PDB entry 3N1S | X-ray diffraction, 1.45 A resolution | chains A and B

[Chain A (and B)]
Molecule: HIT-like protein hinT
Source organism: Escherichia coli
Notes: chain B of this document is another copy of the same molecule, construct and numbering; everything in this record applies to it too
Reference sequence: P0ACE7 (HINT_ECOLI); residue numbers follow UniProt; this construct covers 1-119
Chain sequence (119 residues; row label = number of the first residue in the row):
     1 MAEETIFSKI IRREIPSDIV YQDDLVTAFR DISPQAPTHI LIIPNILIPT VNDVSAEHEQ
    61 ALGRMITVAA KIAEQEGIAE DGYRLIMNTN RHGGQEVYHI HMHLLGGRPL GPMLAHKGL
Unresolved in the structure: 118-119 (chain B: 1)
Small-molecule neighbours: guanosine-5'-monophosphate (5GP): I6, F7, I10, F29, R30, D31, I32, S33, H39, L41, N88, G94, Q95, E96, V97, H101, H103
Curated features (UniProtKB/Swiss-Prot):
  - motif: H99 to L105 (Histidine triad motif)
  - active site: H101 (Tele-AMP-histidine intermediate)
  - binding site (GMP): R30 to I32, N88, E96, V97, H101 to H103
  - mutagenesis: H101 (H101A/G: Abolishes enzyme activity), L114 to L119 (Strongly reduces enzyme activity), K117 to L119 (Abolishes enzyme activity)

[Chain A / chain B interface]
Residue-residue contacts (99; chain A residue first):
  Q35(A) - M113(B)
  Q35(A) - L114(B)
  Q35(A) - K117(B)
  V51(A) - I66(B)  hydrophobic
  V51(A) - A70(B)
  V51(A) - Y83(B)
  N52(A) - A79(B)  hydrogen bond (side chain-backbone)
  N52(A) - Y83(B)  hydrogen bond
  V54(A) - T67(B)
  V54(A) - A70(B)  hydrophobic
  S55(A) - T67(B)
  E59(A) - E59(B)
  E59(A) - Q60(B)  hydrogen bond
  E59(A) - G63(B)
  E59(A) - R64(B)  salt bridge
  E59(A) - T67(B)  hydrogen bond
  Q60(A) - Q60(B)
  L62(A) - G63(B)
  G63(A) - E59(B)
  G63(A) - L62(B)
  G63(A) - G63(B)
  R64(A) - E59(B)  salt bridge
  I66(A) - M65(B)  hydrophobic
  I66(A) - M87(B)  hydrophobic
  T67(A) - V54(B)
  T67(A) - S55(B)
  T67(A) - E59(B)  hydrogen bond
  A70(A) - V51(B)
  A70(A) - V54(B)  hydrophobic
  A79(A) - N52(B)
  A79(A) - N90(B)  hydrogen bond (backbone-side chain)
  E80(A) - N90(B)  hydrogen bond (backbone-side chain)
  D81(A) - N90(B)
  D81(A) - R91(B)  hydrogen bond (backbone-backbone)
  D81(A) - H92(B)  salt bridge
  G82(A) - T89(B)
  G82(A) - N90(B)
  G82(A) - H92(B)
  Y83(A) - V51(B)
  Y83(A) - N52(B)  hydrogen bond
  Y83(A) - N88(B)
  Y83(A) - T89(B)  hydrogen bond (backbone-backbone)
  Y83(A) - G93(B)
  R84(A) - I86(B)
  R84(A) - M87(B)
  R84(A) - N88(B)  hydrogen bond
  R84(A) - G93(B)  hydrogen bond (side chain-backbone)
  R84(A) - L114(B)
  L85(A) - L85(B)
  L85(A) - I86(B)
  L85(A) - M87(B)  hydrogen bond (backbone-backbone)
  I86(A) - R84(B)
  I86(A) - L85(B)
  I86(A) - M113(B)  hydrophobic
  M87(A) - I66(B)  hydrophobic
  M87(A) - R84(B)
  M87(A) - L85(B)  hydrogen bond (backbone-backbone)
  M87(A) - M102(B)  hydrophobic
  N88(A) - Y83(B)
  N88(A) - R84(B)  hydrogen bond
  N88(A) - M113(B)
  T89(A) - G82(B)
  T89(A) - Y83(B)  hydrogen bond (backbone-backbone)
  N90(A) - A79(B)
  N90(A) - E80(B)
  N90(A) - D81(B)
  N90(A) - G82(B)
  R91(A) - D81(B)  hydrogen bond (backbone-backbone)
  H92(A) - D81(B)  salt bridge
  H92(A) - G82(B)
  H92(A) - G107(B)
  H92(A) - R108(B)
  H92(A) - P109(B)
  H92(A) - L110(B)  hydrogen bond (backbone-backbone)
  G93(A) - Y83(B)
  G93(A) - R84(B)  hydrogen bond (backbone-side chain)
  M102(A) - M102(B)  hydrophobic
  H103(A) - M113(B)
  R108(A) - H92(B)
  R108(A) - L114(B)
  R108(A) - H116(B)  hydrogen bond (side chain-backbone)
  R108(A) - K117(B)
  P109(A) - H92(B)
  L110(A) - H92(B)  hydrogen bond (backbone-backbone)
  L110(A) - L114(B)
  L110(A) - H116(B)
  P112(A) - H116(B)
  M113(A) - Q35(B)
  M113(A) - I86(B)  hydrophobic
  M113(A) - N88(B)
  M113(A) - H103(B)
  M113(A) - M113(B)
  L114(A) - Q35(B)
  L114(A) - R84(B)
  L114(A) - L110(B)
  A115(A) - A115(B)  hydrophobic
  K117(A) - S33(B)  hydrogen bond
  K117(A) - P34(B)
  K117(A) - Q35(B)
Also at the interface, not in a pair above, chain A (43 interface residues in all): A36, H39, L105, G107, G111
Also at the interface, not in a pair above, chain B (46 interface residues in all): H39, A56, L105, P112

[Overview]
43 residues of chain A face 46 of chain B across their interface, with 22 hydrogen bonds and 4 salt bridges.
Among the polar pairs are E59(A)-R64(B), D81(A)-H92(B) and N52(A)-A79(B). Ligands of chain A:
guanosine-5'-monophosphate.
Both chains are HIT-like protein hinT (Escherichia coli). Entry 3N1S (Crystal structure of wild type ecHint
GMP complex) was determined by X-ray diffraction (same publication as 3N1T).
